1MIZ - chains A and B; structure by X-ray diffraction, 1.90 A resolution.

== Chain A ==
Name: integrin beta3
Organism: Homo sapiens
UniProtKB: P05106 (ITB3_HUMAN); residues 739-743 here correspond to UniProt positions 765-769 (UniProt number = residue number + 26)
Chain sequence (9 residues; numbered 735 to 743; the number before each row is that of its first residue):
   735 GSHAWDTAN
Differences from the reference sequence: cloning artifact (735-738)
Swiss-Prot annotation at these positions:
  - modified residue: Thr741 (Phosphothreonine)

== Chain B ==
Name: Talin
Organism: Gallus gallus
UniProtKB: P54939 (TLN1_CHICK); residues 200-400 here = UniProt positions 200-400
Chain sequence (201 residues; row label = number of the first residue in the row):
   200 SDQNVDSRDPVQLNLLYVQARDDILNGSHPVSFDKACEFAGYQCQIQFGP
   250 HNEQKHKPGFLELKDFLPKEYIKQKGERKIFMAHKNCGNMSEIEAKVRYV
   300 KLARSLKTYGVSFFLVKEKMKGKNKLVPRLLGITKECVMRVDEKTKEVIQ
   350 EWSLTNIKRWAASPKSFTLDFGDYQDGYYSVQTTEGEQIAQLIAGYIDII
   400 L

== How chain A and chain B interact ==
Contacting residue pairs (4):
  His737(A) - Asn288(B)
  Thr741(A) - Ser200(B)
  Ala742(A) - Ser200(B)  hydrogen bond (backbone-backbone)
  Asn743(A) - Ser200(B)  covalent bond

== In short ==
4 residues of chain A face 2 of chain B across their interface; the contacts include 1 covalent bond and 1
hydrogen bond. The hydrogen-bonded pair Ala742(A)-Ser200(B) is a backbone contact.
Chain A is integrin beta3 (Homo sapiens) and chain B is Talin (Gallus gallus); the structure, Crystal
structure of an integrin beta3-talin chimera, was determined by X-ray diffraction (same publication as 1MIX,
1MK7 and 1MK9).
